7BGS - chains A and B; structure by X-ray diffraction, 2.50 A resolution.

# Chain A (and B)
Molecule: Holliday junction resolvase
From: Thermus thermophilus phage 15-6
Notes: chain B of this document is another copy of the same molecule, construct and numbering; everything in this record applies to it too
Amino-acid sequence (163 residues; each row starts with the number of its first residue):
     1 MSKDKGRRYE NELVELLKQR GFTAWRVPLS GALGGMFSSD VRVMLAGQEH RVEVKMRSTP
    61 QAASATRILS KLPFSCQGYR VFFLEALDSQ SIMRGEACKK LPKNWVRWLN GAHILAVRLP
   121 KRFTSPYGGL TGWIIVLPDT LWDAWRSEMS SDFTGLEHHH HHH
Not modelled in the structure: 1-4, 29-38, 86-97, 99, 150-163 (chain B: 1-4, 30-38, 91-97, 99, 151-163)
Modified positions: Mse1, Mse36, Mse93 (selenomethionine); Mse44, Mse56, Mse149 (selenomethionine; parent Met)
Disulfide bonds: Cys76-Cys98
Reported in the primary citation:
  - catalytic residues: Glu10, Asp40, Glu53, Lys55 (by similarity / conservation)

# How chain A and chain B interact
Pairs across the interface (13):
  Trp25(A) - Trp25(B)
  Val27(A) - Trp25(B)  hydrophobic
  Val27(A) - Mse44(B)
  Val27(A) - Glu49(B)
  Pro28(A) - Thr23(B)
  Pro28(A) - Mse44(B)
  Arg42(A) - Glu49(B)  salt bridge
  Mse44(A) - Val27(B)
  Mse44(A) - Pro28(B)
  Gly47(A) - Leu29(B)  hydrogen bond (backbone-backbone)
  Gln48(A) - Leu29(B)
  Glu49(A) - Arg42(B)  salt bridge
  Glu49(A) - Glu49(B)

# Summary
The chain A/chain B interface involves 8 residues from each chain, with 1 hydrogen bond and 2 salt bridges.
Among the polar pairs are Arg42(A)-Glu49(B) and Gly47(A)-Leu29(B). From the paper: catalytic residues
Glu10(A), Asp40(A) and Glu53(A) among others.
Chain A and chain B are both Holliday junction resolvase (Thermus thermophilus phage 15-6); the structure,
Archeal holliday junction resolvase from Thermus thermophilus phage 15-6, was determined by X-ray diffraction,
deposited together with 7BNX.
